7XRN - chains A and C of the 4 polymer chains in the assembly; structure by X-ray diffraction, 2.07 A resolution.

# Chain A (and C)
Name: Ethanolamine ammonia-lyase large subunit
From: Escherichia coli
Notes: EC 4.3.1.7; chain C of this document is another copy of the same molecule, construct and numbering; everything in this record applies to it too
Reference sequence: P0AEJ6 (EUTB_ECOLI); numbering as in UniProt (aligned over 1-453)
Chain sequence (453 residues; each row starts with the number of its first residue):
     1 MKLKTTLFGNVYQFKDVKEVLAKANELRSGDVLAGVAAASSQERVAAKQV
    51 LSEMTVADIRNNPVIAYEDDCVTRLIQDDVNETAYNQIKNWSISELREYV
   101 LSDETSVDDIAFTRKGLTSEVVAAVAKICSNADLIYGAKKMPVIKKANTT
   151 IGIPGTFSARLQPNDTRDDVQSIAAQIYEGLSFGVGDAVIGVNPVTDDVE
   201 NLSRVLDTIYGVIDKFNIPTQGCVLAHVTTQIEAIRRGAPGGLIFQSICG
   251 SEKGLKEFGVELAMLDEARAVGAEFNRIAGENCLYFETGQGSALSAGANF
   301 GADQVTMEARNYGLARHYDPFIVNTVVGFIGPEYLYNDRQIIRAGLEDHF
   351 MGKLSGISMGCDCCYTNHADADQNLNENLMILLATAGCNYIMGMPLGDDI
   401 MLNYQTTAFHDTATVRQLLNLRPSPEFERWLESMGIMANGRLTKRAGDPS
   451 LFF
Small-molecule neighbours:
  - cobalamin (B12): Asn193, Pro194, Val195, Thr196, Asp197, Leu225, Ala226, His227, Phe245, Gln246, Ser247, Glu257, Phe258, Ser295, Phe329, Ile330, Tyr334, Met401, Leu402, Asn403
  - FWK ((2R,3R,4S,5R)-2-(6-aminopurin-9-yl)-5-ethyl-oxolane-3,4-diol): Asn193, Leu225, Phe245, Ser247, Ile248, Phe258, Glu287, Thr288, Gly289, Ser292, Val326, Phe329, Ile330, Leu402
Swiss-Prot annotation at these positions:
  - binding site (substrate): Arg160 to Gln162, Asn193, Glu287, Asp362
  - binding site (adenosylcob(III)alamin): Pro194, Gln246, Ser295, Met401

# Interface between chain A and chain C
Contacting residue pairs - 54 pairs, chain A then chain C:
  Glu26(A) - Asn374(C)
  Asp103(A) - Gln417(C)  hydrogen bond
  Asp103(A) - Arg441(C)  salt bridge
  Glu104(A) - Lys444(C)  salt bridge
  Ser130(A) - Asn374(C)
  Ser130(A) - Glu377(C)  hydrogen bond
  Asn131(A) - Asn374(C)  hydrogen bond (backbone-side chain)
  Asn131(A) - Glu377(C)  hydrogen bond (backbone-side chain)
  Asn131(A) - Asn378(C)  hydrogen bond
  Ala132(A) - Glu377(C)  hydrogen bond (backbone-side chain)
  Ile135(A) - Ile381(C)  hydrophobic
  Ile135(A) - Leu418(C)  hydrophobic
  Tyr136(A) - Thr414(C)
  Tyr136(A) - Gln417(C)  hydrogen bond
  Tyr136(A) - Leu418(C)  hydrophobic
  Tyr136(A) - Arg441(C)  hydrogen bond
  Lys139(A) - Leu418(C)
  Asp338(A) - Arg339(C)  salt bridge
  Arg339(A) - Asn337(C)
  Arg339(A) - Asp338(C)  salt bridge
  Arg339(A) - Asp370(C)  salt bridge
  Ile342(A) - Asn378(C)
  Arg343(A) - Asn374(C)
  Asp370(A) - Arg339(C)  salt bridge
  Asn374(A) - Ser130(C)
  Asn374(A) - Asn131(C)  hydrogen bond (side chain-backbone)
  Asn374(A) - Arg343(C)
  Glu377(A) - Ser130(C)  hydrogen bond
  Glu377(A) - Asn131(C)  hydrogen bond (side chain-backbone)
  Glu377(A) - Ala132(C)  hydrogen bond (side chain-backbone)
  Asn378(A) - Asn131(C)  hydrogen bond
  Asn378(A) - Ile342(C)
  Asn378(A) - Leu382(C)
  Ile381(A) - Ile135(C)  hydrophobic
  Ile381(A) - Leu382(C)  hydrophobic
  Ile381(A) - Thr385(C)
  Leu382(A) - Asn378(C)
  Leu382(A) - Ile381(C)  hydrophobic
  Thr385(A) - Ile381(C)
  Thr385(A) - Thr385(C)
  Thr385(A) - Leu418(C)
  Thr385(A) - Leu419(C)
  Thr414(A) - Tyr136(C)
  Gln417(A) - Asp103(C)  hydrogen bond
  Gln417(A) - Tyr136(C)  hydrogen bond
  Leu418(A) - Ile135(C)  hydrophobic
  Leu418(A) - Tyr136(C)  hydrophobic
  Leu418(A) - Lys139(C)
  Leu418(A) - Thr385(C)
  Leu419(A) - Thr385(C)
  Leu419(A) - Leu419(C)  hydrophobic
  Arg441(A) - Asp103(C)  salt bridge
  Arg441(A) - Tyr136(C)  hydrogen bond
  Lys444(A) - Glu104(C)  salt bridge
Interface residues without a listed pair, chain A (31 interface residues in all): Asp133, Leu346, Ala371, Asp372, Met380
Interface residues without a listed pair, chain C (29 interface residues in all): Glu26, Leu346, Asp372

# In short
31 residues of chain A face 29 of chain C across their interface; the contacts include 16 hydrogen bonds and 8
salt bridges. Polar contacts include Asp103(A)-Arg441(C), Glu104(A)-Lys444(C) and Asp338(A)-Arg339(C). Bound
to chain A: compound FWK and cobalamin.
Both chains are Ethanolamine ammonia-lyase large subunit (Escherichia coli). Entry 7XRN (Ethanolamine
ammonia-lyase complexed with AdoMeCbl in the presence of substrate) was determined by X-ray diffraction (same
publication as 7XRK, 7XRL and 7XRM).
